Entry 7WKA (electron microscopy, 3.64 A resolution); this record covers chains A and B of the 7 polymer chains in the assembly.

# Chain A (and B)
Protein: Spike glycoprotein
From: Severe acute respiratory syndrome coronavirus 2
Notes: chain B of this document is another copy of the same molecule, construct and numbering; everything in this record applies to it too
UniProtKB: P0DTC2 (SPIKE_SARS2); residue numbers follow UniProt; this construct covers 1-68, 71-142, 146-210, 215-1208
Chain sequence (1258 residues; row label = number of the first residue in the row; note: 9 numbers in that range are skipped by the numbering (no residue carries them; nothing is unmodelled there); a row labelled like 210A-210F holds insertion residues (210A, then the next letters in order)):
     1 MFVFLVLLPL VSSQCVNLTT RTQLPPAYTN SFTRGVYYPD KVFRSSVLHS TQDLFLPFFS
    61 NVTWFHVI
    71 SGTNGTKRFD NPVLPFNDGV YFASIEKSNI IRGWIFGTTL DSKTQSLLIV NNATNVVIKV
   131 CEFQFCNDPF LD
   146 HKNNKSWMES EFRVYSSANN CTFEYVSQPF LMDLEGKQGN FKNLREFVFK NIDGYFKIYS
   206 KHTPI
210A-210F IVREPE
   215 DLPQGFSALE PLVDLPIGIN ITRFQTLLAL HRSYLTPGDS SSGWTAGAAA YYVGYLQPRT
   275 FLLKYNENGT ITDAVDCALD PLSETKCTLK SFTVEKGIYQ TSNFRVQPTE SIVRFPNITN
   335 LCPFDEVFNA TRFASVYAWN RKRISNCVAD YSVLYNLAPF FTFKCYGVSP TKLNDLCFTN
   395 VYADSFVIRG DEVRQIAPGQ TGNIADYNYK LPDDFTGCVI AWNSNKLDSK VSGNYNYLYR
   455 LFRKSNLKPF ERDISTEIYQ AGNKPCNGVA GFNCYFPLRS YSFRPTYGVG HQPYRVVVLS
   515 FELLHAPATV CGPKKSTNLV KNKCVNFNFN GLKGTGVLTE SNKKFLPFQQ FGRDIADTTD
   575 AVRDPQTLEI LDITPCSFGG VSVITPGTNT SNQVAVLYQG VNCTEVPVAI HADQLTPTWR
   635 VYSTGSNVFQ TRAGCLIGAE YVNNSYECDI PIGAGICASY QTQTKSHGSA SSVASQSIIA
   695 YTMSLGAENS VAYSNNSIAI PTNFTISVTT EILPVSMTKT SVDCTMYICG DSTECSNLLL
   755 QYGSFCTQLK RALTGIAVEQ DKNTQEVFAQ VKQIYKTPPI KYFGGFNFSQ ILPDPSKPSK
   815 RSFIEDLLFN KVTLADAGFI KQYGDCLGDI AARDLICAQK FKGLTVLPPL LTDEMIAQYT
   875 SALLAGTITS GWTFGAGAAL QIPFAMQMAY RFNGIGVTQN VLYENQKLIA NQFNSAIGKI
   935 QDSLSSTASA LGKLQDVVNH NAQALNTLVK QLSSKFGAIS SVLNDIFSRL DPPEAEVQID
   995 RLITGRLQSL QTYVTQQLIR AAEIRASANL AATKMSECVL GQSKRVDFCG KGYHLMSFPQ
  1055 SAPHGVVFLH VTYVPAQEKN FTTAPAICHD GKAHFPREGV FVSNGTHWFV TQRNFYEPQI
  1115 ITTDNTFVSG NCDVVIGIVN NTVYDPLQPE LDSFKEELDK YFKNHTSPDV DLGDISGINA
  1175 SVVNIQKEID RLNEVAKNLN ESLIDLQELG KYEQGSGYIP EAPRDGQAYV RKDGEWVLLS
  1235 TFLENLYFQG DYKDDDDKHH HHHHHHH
Not modelled in the structure: 1-13, 71-76, 146-158, 210A-210F, 248-254, 621-630, 677-688, 828-853, 1148-1261
Differences from the reference sequence: variant Val67 (Ala in P0DTC2), Ile95 (Thr in P0DTC2), Asp142 (Gly in P0DTC2), Asp339 (Gly in P0DTC2), Leu371 (Ser in P0DTC2), Pro373 (Ser in P0DTC2), Phe375 (Ser in P0DTC2), Asn417 (Lys in P0DTC2), Lys440 (Asn in P0DTC2), Ser446 (Gly in P0DTC2), Asn477 (Ser in P0DTC2), Lys478 (Thr in P0DTC2), Ala484 (Glu in P0DTC2), Arg493 (Gln in P0DTC2), Ser496 (Gly in P0DTC2), Arg498 (Gln in P0DTC2), Tyr501 (Asn in P0DTC2), His505 (Tyr in P0DTC2), Lys547 (Thr in P0DTC2), Gly614 (Asp in P0DTC2), Tyr655 (His in P0DTC2), Lys679 (Asn in P0DTC2), His681 (Pro in P0DTC2), Gly682 (Arg in P0DTC2), Ser683 (Arg in P0DTC2), Ser685 (Arg in P0DTC2), Lys764 (Asn in P0DTC2), Tyr796 (Asp in P0DTC2), Lys856 (Asn in P0DTC2), His954 (Gln in P0DTC2), Lys969 (Asn in P0DTC2), Phe981 (Leu in P0DTC2), Pro986 (Lys in P0DTC2), Pro987 (Val in P0DTC2); insertion (210A-210B); conflict Arg210C (Asn211 in P0DTC2), Glu210D (Leu212 in P0DTC2), Pro210E (Val213 in P0DTC2), Glu210F (Arg214 in P0DTC2); expression tag (1209-1261)
Disulfide bonds: Cys131-Cys166, Cys291-Cys301, Cys336-Cys361, Cys379-Cys432, Cys391-Cys525, Cys480-Cys488, Cys538-Cys590, Cys617-Cys649, Cys662-Cys671, Cys738-Cys760, Cys743-Cys749, Cys1032-Cys1043, Cys1082-Cys1126
Curated features (UniProtKB/Swiss-Prot):
  - region: Asn280 to Cys301 (Putative superantigen), Arg403 to Asp405 (Integrin-binding motif), Asn448 to Phe456 (Immunodominant HLA epitope recognized by the CD8+), Ser816 to Tyr837 (Fusion peptide 1), Lys835 to Phe855 (Fusion peptide 2), Asp1163 to Glu1202 (Heptad repeat 2)
  - site: Arg815, Ser816 (Cleavage)
  - glycosylation: Asn17 (N-linked (GlcNAc...) (complex) asparagine), Asn61 (N-linked (GlcNAc...) (hybrid) asparagine), Asn74 (N-linked (GlcNAc...) (complex) asparagine), Asn122 (N-linked (GlcNAc...) (hybrid) asparagine), Asn149 (N-linked (GlcNAc...) (complex) asparagine), Asn165 (N-linked (GlcNAc...) (complex) asparagine), Asn234 (N-linked (GlcNAc...) (high mannose) asparagine), Asn282 (N-linked (GlcNAc...) (complex) asparagine), Thr323 (O-linked (GalNAc) threonine), Ser325 (O-linked (HexNAc...) serine), Asn331 (N-linked (GlcNAc...) (complex) asparagine), Asn343 (N-linked (GlcNAc...) (complex) asparagine), Asn603 (N-linked (GlcNAc...) (hybrid) asparagine), Asn616 (N-linked (GlcNAc...) (complex) asparagine), Asn657 (N-linked (GlcNAc...) (complex) asparagine), Thr676 (O-linked (GlcNAc...) threonine), Thr678 (O-linked (GlcNAc...) threonine), Asn709 (N-linked (GlcNAc...) (high mannose) asparagine), Asn717 (N-linked (GlcNAc...) (hybrid) asparagine), Asn801 (N-linked (GlcNAc...) (hybrid) asparagine) and 6 more in UniProt
  - natural variant: Leu5 (L5F: In strain: Iota/B.1.526), Ser13 (S13I: In strain: Epsilon/B.1.427/B.1.429), Leu18 (L18F: In strain: Beta/B.1.351, Gamma/P.1 and 1 more), Thr19 (T19I: In strain: Omicron/BQ.1.1, Omicron/XBB.1.5 and 1 more; T19R: In strain: Delta/B.1.617.2, Omicron/BA.2 and 4 more), Thr20 (T20N: In strain: Gamma/P.1), Leu24 to Ala27 (sequence variant, change not given here; In strain: Omicron/BA.2, Omicron/BA.2.12.1 and 6 more), Pro26 (P26S: In strain: Gamma/P.1), Gln52 (Q52H: In strain: Omicron/EG.5.1), Val67 (A67V: In strain: Eta/B.1.525, Omicron/BA.1; this construct carries the variant), Gly75 (G75V: In strain: Lambda/C.37), Thr76 (T76I: In strain: Lambda/C.37), Asp80 (D80A: In strain: Beta/B.1.351), 74 further natural variant entries in UniProt
  - mutagenesis: Asn121 (N121Q: Partial loss of biliverdin affinity), Arg190 (R190K: Partial loss of biliverdin affinity), Asn234 (N234Q: Increased resistance to neutralizing antibodies), Asn331 (N331Q: Reduced viral infectivity), Asn343 (N343Q: Reduced viral infectivity), Leu452 (L452R: Increased resistance to neutralizing antibodies. Decreases HLA binding to NF9 epitope. Increased binding affinity to human ACE2), Tyr453 (Y453F: Decreased HLA binding to NF9 epitope. Increased binding affinity to human ACE2), Ala475 (A475V: Increased resistance to neutralizing antibodies), Val483 (V483A: Increased resistance to neutralizing antibodies), Phe490 (F490L: Increased resistance to neutralizing antibodies and human covalescent sera neutralization), His519 (H519P: Increased resistance to human covalescent sera neutralization), Ser673 (S673A: No effect on O-glycosylation by host GALNT1), 4 further mutagenesis entries in UniProt

# Chain A / chain B interface
Pairs across the interface (152; chain A residue first):
  Lys41(A) with Phe562(B); Gln563(B); Phe565(B)
  Val42(A) with Phe565(B); Gly566(B); Arg567(B)
  Phe43(A) with Phe559(B), hydrophobic; Gln563(B); Gly566(B); Arg567(B), hydrogen bond (backbone-backbone)
  Ser45(A) with Ile569(B)
  Val47(A) with Ile569(B), hydrophobic
  Lys113(A) with Ile468(B)
  Phe168(A) with Arg357(B)
  Tyr200(A) with Asn394(B); Tyr396(B); Glu516(B)
  Pro225(A) with Phe562(B)
  Leu226(A) with Phe562(B)
  Pro230(A) with Arg357(B); Tyr396(B)
  Gly232(A) with Arg355(B)
  Asn234(A) with Glu465(B)
  Asn282(A) with Lys558(B)
  Tyr369(A) with Gln409(B); Thr415(B), hydrogen bond (side chain-backbone); Gly416(B)
  Asn370(A) with Asn417(B), hydrogen bond (backbone-side chain)
  Phe375(A) with Gly404(B); Asp405(B); Gly504(B); His505(B)
  Thr376(A) with Asp405(B); Arg408(B)
  Phe377(A) with Asp405(B); Glu406(B); Arg408(B), hydrogen bond (backbone-side chain); Gln409(B)
  Ser383(A) with Thr415(B)
  Pro384(A) with Thr415(B)
  Thr385(A) with Thr415(B)
  Asp427(A) with Pro986(B)
  Asp737(A) with Asn317(B), hydrogen bond
  Thr739(A) with Arg319(B)
  Met740(A) with Ser591(B)
  Asp745(A) with Ser591(B)
  Gln755(A) with Ser968(B); Lys969(B); Phe970(B), hydrogen bond (backbone-backbone); Gly971(B)
  Tyr756(A) with Phe970(B); Gly971(B)
  Ser758(A) with Gln965(B), hydrogen bond
  Phe759(A) with Gln965(B); Phe970(B), hydrophobic; Gly999(B)
  Gln762(A) with Thr961(B); Thr1006(B)
  Lys764(A) with Gln314(B); Thr315(B)
  Arg765(A) with Thr302(B), hydrogen bond (side chain-backbone); Leu303(B)
  Lys786(A) with Leu699(B); Gly700(B)
  Gln787(A) with Ala701(B), hydrogen bond (side chain-backbone); Glu702(B); Asn703(B)
  Ile788(A) with Leu699(B); Gly700(B); Ala701(B), hydrogen bond (backbone-backbone); Asn703(B), hydrogen bond (backbone-backbone)
  Tyr789(A) with Asn703(B)
  Lys790(A) with Glu702(B), salt bridge; Asn703(B)
  Lys856(A) with Ala570(B), hydrogen bond (side chain-backbone); Thr572(B)
  Leu861(A) with Gln613(B)
  Pro862(A) with Gln613(B); Ala647(B), hydrophobic
  Pro863(A) with Gly667(B); Ala668(B), hydrogen bond (backbone-backbone)
  Leu864(A) with Pro665(B), hydrophobic; Gly667(B); Ala668(B); Gly669(B), hydrogen bond (backbone-backbone)
  Thr866(A) with Ala668(B)
  Met869(A) with Leu699(B), hydrophobic
  Gln872(A) with Leu699(B)
  Tyr873(A) with Leu699(B)
  Thr883(A) with Tyr707(B)
  Trp886(A) with Tyr1047(B)
  Thr887(A) with Tyr1047(B)
  Gly889(A) with Asp1041(B); Lys1045(B)
  Ala890(A) with Gly1046(B)
  Ala892(A) with Glu1072(B)
  Ala893(A) with Glu1072(B)
  Leu894(A) with Ala713(B); Pro715(B); Glu1072(B)
  Gln895(A) with Ala706(B); Tyr707(B); Ser711(B), hydrogen bond; Ile712(B); Ala713(B), hydrogen bond (backbone-backbone); Asn1074(B)
  Pro897(A) with Asn709(B); Ser711(B); Ile712(B)
  Tyr904(A) with Val1094(B); Arg1107(B)
  Asn907(A) with Arg1107(B)
  Gln913(A) with Pro1090(B)
  Asn914(A) with Phe1089(B); Phe1121(B); Ser1123(B)
  Tyr917(A) with Phe1089(B), hydrophobic; Val1128(B); Val1129(B), hydrophobic
  Glu918(A) with Val1128(B)
  Ser967(A) with Asp571(B)
  Asn978(A) with Lys547(B)
  Phe981(A) with Lys386(B), hydrogen bond (backbone-side chain)
  Ser982(A) with Lys386(B); Leu390(B)
  Arg983(A) with Gly381(B); Val382(B); Ser383(B), hydrogen bond (backbone-backbone); Leu390(B); Leu517(B); Leu518(B)
  Leu984(A) with Gly381(B); Ser383(B)
  Asp985(A) with Ser383(B), hydrogen bond; Pro384(B)
  Glu988(A) with Tyr380(B)
  Gln1002(A) with Gln1002(B)
  Gln1005(A) with Thr1006(B)
  Thr1009(A) with Thr1009(B)
  Leu1012(A) with Ile1013(B), hydrophobic
  Ser1030(A) with Val1040(B); Asp1041(B)
  Glu1031(A) with Arg1039(B); Val1040(B); Phe1042(B)
  Leu1034(A) with Asp1041(B)
  Lys1038(A) with Lys1038(B)
  Arg1039(A) with Arg1039(B)
  Glu1111(A) with Ser1123(B)
  Gln1113(A) with Phe1121(B)
  Leu1141(A) with Leu1141(B), hydrophobic
  Glu1144(A) with Leu1141(B)
Interface residues without a listed pair, chain A (99 interface residues in all): Tyr38, Arg44, Ser735, Gln784, Pro792, Phe855, Ser884, Gly891, Met900, Asp979, Pro986, Val991, Thr998, Gly1035
Interface residues without a listed pair, chain B (113 interface residues in all): Phe456, Leu546, Gly548, Lys557, Leu560, Phe592, Ile666, Met697, Val705, Ser708, Pro987, Arg995, Ser1003, Gln1010, Pro1069, Thr1077, Pro1079, Gly1093, Gly1124

# In short
The interface between chain A and chain B involves 99 residues on one side and 113 on the other, with 19
hydrogen bonds and 1 salt bridge. Among the polar pairs are Lys790(A)-Glu702(B), Tyr369(A)-Thr415(B) and
Asn370(A)-Asn417(B). From UniProt: 16 mutagenesis sites on chain A.
Both chains are Spike glycoprotein (Severe acute respiratory syndrome coronavirus 2). Entry 7WKA (SARS-CoV-2
Omicron closed state spike protein in complex with S3H3 Fab) was determined by electron microscopy (same
publication as 7WK4, 7WK6, 7WK8, 7WK9, 7WVP and 7WVQ).
